8UA1 - chains A and F of the 7 polymer chains in the assembly; structure by electron microscopy, 3.40 A resolution.

# Chain A (and F)
Molecule: Cell division control protein 48
Source organism: Saccharomyces cerevisiae
Notes: EC 3.6.4.6; chain F of this document is another copy of the same molecule, construct and numbering; everything in this record applies to it too
UniProt: P25694 (CDC48_YEAST); residues 1-835 here = UniProt positions 1-835
Amino-acid sequence (835 residues; numbered 1 to 835; the number before each row is that of its first residue):
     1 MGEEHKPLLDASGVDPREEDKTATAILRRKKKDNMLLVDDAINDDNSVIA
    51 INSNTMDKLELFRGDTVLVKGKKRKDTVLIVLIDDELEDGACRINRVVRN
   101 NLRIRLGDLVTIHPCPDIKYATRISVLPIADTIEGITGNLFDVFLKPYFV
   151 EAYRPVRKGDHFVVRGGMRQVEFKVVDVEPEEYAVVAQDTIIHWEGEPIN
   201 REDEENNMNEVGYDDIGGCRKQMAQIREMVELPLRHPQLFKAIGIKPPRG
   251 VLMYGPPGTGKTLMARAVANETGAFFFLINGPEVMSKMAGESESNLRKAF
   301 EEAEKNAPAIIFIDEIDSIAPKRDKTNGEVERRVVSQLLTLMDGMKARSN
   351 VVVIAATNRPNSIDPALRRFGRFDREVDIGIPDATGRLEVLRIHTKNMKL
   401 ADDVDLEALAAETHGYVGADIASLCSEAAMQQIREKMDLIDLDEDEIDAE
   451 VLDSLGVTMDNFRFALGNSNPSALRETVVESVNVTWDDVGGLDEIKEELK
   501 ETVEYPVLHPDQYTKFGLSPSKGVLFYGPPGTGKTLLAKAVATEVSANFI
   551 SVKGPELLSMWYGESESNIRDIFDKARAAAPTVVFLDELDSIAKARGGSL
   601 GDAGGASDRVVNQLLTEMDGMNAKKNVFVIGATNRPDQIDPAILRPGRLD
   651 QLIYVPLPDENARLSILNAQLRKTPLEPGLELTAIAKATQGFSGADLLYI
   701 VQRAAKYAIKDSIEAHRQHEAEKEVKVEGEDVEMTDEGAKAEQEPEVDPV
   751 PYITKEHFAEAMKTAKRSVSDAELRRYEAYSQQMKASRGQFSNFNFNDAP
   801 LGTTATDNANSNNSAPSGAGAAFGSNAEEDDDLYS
Unresolved in the structure: 1-211, 245-246, 346-349, 620-624, 726-745, 785-835 (chain F: 1-212, 381-382, 438-446, 471-484, 657-658, 726-747, 785-835)
UniProt features mapped onto this chain:
  - binding site (ATP): P257 to L263, N358, H394, G531 to L536
  - modified residue: S472 (Phosphoserine), S519 (Phosphoserine), T735 (Phosphothreonine), S770 (Phosphoserine)
  - cross-link (Glycyl lysine isopeptide (Lys-Gly)): K305 (interchain with G-Cter in ubiquitin), K322 (interchain with G-Cter in ubiquitin), K346 (interchain with G-Cter in ubiquitin), K522 (interchain with G-Cter in ubiquitin), K539 (interchain with G-Cter in ubiquitin), K594 (interchain with G-Cter in ubiquitin), K673 (interchain with G-Cter in ubiquitin)
Ion coordination: Mg2+ site 1: T262 (together with 08T); Mg2+ site 2: T535 (together with 08T)
Ligand contacts:
  - 08T ([[[(2R,3S,4R,5R)-5-(6-aminopurin-9-yl)-3,4-bis(oxidanyl)oxolan-2-yl]methoxy-oxidanyl-phosphoryl]oxy-oxidanyl-phosphoryl]oxy-tris(fluoranyl)beryllium): D215, I216, G217, C219, P256, P257, G258, T259, G260, K261, T262, L263, R266, V390, H394, G418, A419, A422
  - 08T: D488, V489, G490, L492, P529, P530, G531, T532, G533, K534, T535, L536, E588, N634, I666, Q670, G694, A695, L698
From the paper describing this entry:
  - catalytic residues: E315, R369, R372, E588, R645, R648 (citing earlier work)

# Chain A / chain F interface
Residue-residue contacts - 48 pairs, chain A then chain F:
  L239(A) - I433(F)  hydrophobic
  I243(A) - N397(F)
  I243(A) - M398(F)
  I243(A) - A429(F)  hydrophobic
  R333(A) - P282(F)  hydrogen bond (side chain-backbone)
  R333(A) - M285(F)  hydrogen bond (side chain-backbone)
  S336(A) - P282(F)
  F370(A) - A419(F)
  F370(A) - D420(F)
  E501(A) - K710(F)
  Y505(A) - K710(F)
  H509(A) - I713(F)
  Q512(A) - I709(F)
  F516(A) - K673(F)
  F516(A) - T674(F)
  G517(A) - K673(F)
  L518(A) - T674(F)
  W561(A) - M560(F)  hydrophobic
  Y562(A) - S559(F)
  Y562(A) - A603(F)  hydrophobic
  Y562(A) - A606(F)  hydrophobic
  Y562(A) - S607(F)
  E564(A) - M560(F)
  R570(A) - P555(F)
  R570(A) - E556(F)
  R596(A) - D590(F)  salt bridge
  R596(A) - Q638(F)
  D602(A) - G598(F)
  D602(A) - S599(F)
  D602(A) - G601(F)
  D608(A) - K594(F)  salt bridge
  D608(A) - Q638(F)  hydrogen bond
  R609(A) - L558(F)
  N612(A) - D590(F)
  N612(A) - S591(F)  hydrogen bond
  Q613(A) - K553(F)
  Q613(A) - P555(F)
  T616(A) - K553(F)  hydrogen bond (backbone-side chain)
  T616(A) - E588(F)
  E617(A) - K553(F)  salt bridge
  P641(A) - P530(F)
  R645(A) - P530(F)
  R645(A) - G531(F)
  R645(A) - A695(F)
  P646(A) - A695(F)
  P646(A) - D696(F)
  P646(A) - Y699(F)  hydrophobic
  P646(A) - S768(F)
Other interface residues (no listed pair), chain A (40 interface residues in all): H236, G244, A289, R323, R332, T340, R369, K515, S519, E566, G604, L615, M784
Other interface residues (no listed pair), chain F (54 interface residues in all): P257, N280, E283, S286, K287, S318, K325, R359, I447, D587, D602, R635, Q670, Q702, A705, V750, P751, K766

# In short
Chain A and chain F form an interface of 40 and 54 residues respectively; the contacts include 5 hydrogen
bonds and 3 salt bridges. Polar pairs include R596(A)-D590(F), D608(A)-K594(F) and E617(A)-K553(F). Chain A
binds compound 08T and 08T. The paper reports catalytic residues E315(A), R369(A) and R372(A) among others.
Both chains are Cell division control protein 48 (Saccharomyces cerevisiae). Entry 8UA1 (Cdc48-Shp1 unfolding
native substrate, Class 9) was determined by electron microscopy (same publication as 8U7T, 8U8I, 8U9C, 8U9P,
8U9Q, 8U9Z and 3 further entries).
